6HTR - chains I and Y of the 28 polymer chains in the assembly; structure by X-ray diffraction, 2.60 A resolution.

[Chain I]
Molecule: Proteasome subunit beta type-3
Organism: Saccharomyces cerevisiae (strain ATCC 204508 / S288c)
Notes: EC 3.4.25.1
Reference sequence: P25451 (PSB3_YEAST); residues 0-204 here correspond to UniProt positions 1-205 (UniProt number = residue number + 1)
Amino-acid sequence (205 residues; each row starts with the number of its first residue; numbering starts at 0):
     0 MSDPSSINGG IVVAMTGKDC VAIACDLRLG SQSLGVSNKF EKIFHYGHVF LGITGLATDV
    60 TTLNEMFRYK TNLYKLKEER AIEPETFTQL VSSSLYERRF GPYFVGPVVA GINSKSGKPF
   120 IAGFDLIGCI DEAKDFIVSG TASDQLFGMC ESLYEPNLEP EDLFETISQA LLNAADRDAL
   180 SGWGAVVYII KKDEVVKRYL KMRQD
Unresolved in the structure: 0
Swiss-Prot annotation at these positions:
  - modified residue: Ser30 (Phosphoserine)
  - cross-link: Lys69 (Glycyl lysine isopeptide (Lys-Gly) (interchain with G-Cter in ubiquitin))
Ion coordination: Mg2+ site 1: Asp177, Ser180; Mg2+ site 2: Asp204 (shared with Ala165(Y), Asp168(Y) of chain Y)
Small-molecule neighbours: GQT ((2S)-N-[(2S)-1-[[(2S)-1-[4-(aminomethyl)phenyl]-4-methylsulfonyl-butan-2-yl]amino]-3-oxidanyl-1-oxidanylidene-propan-2-yl]-2-[[(2S)-2-azido-3-phenyl-propanoyl]amino]-4-methyl-pentanamide): Arg98, Asp124, Leu125, Ile126, Cys128, Asp130

[Chain Y]
Molecule: Proteasome subunit beta type-5
Organism: Saccharomyces cerevisiae (strain ATCC 204508 / S288c)
Notes: EC 3.4.25.1
Reference sequence: P30656 (PSB5_YEAST); residues 1-212 here correspond to UniProt positions 76-287 (UniProt number = residue number + 75)
Amino-acid sequence (212 residues; each row starts with the number of its first residue):
     1 TTTLAFRFQG GIIVAVDSRA TAGNWVASQT VKKVIEINPF LLGTMAGGAA DCQFWETWLG
    61 SQCRLHELRE KERISVAAAS KILSNLVYQY KGAGLSMGTM ICGYTRKEGP TIYYVDSDGT
   121 RLKGDIFCVG SGQTFAYGVL DSNYKWDLSV EDALYLGKRS ILAAAHRDAY SGGSVNLYHV
   181 TEDGWIYHGN HDVGELFWKV KEEEGSFNNV IG
Glycans and other covalent adducts: compound GQT linked to Thr1
Ion coordination: Mg2+: Ala165, Asp168 (shared with Asp204(I) of chain I)
Small-molecule neighbours: GQT ((2S)-N-[(2S)-1-[[(2S)-1-[4-(aminomethyl)phenyl]-4-methylsulfonyl-butan-2-yl]amino]-3-oxidanyl-1-oxidanylidene-propan-2-yl]-2-[[(2S)-2-azido-3-phenyl-propanoyl]amino]-4-methyl-pentanamide): Arg19, Ala20, Thr21, Ala22, Ala27, Val31, Lys32, Lys33, Met45, Ala46, Gly47, Gly48, Ala49, Gln53, Gly130, Ser131, Tyr170

[Interface between chain I and chain Y]
Contacting residue pairs (48; chain I residue first):
  Leu26(I) - Ile211(Y)  hydrophobic
  Arg27(I) - Ala169(Y)
  Ser32(I) - Arg167(Y)
  Ser32(I) - Asp168(Y)
  Ser32(I) - Ala169(Y)  hydrogen bond (backbone-backbone)
  Ser32(I) - Tyr170(Y)
  Leu33(I) - Phe135(Y)  hydrophobic
  Leu33(I) - Arg167(Y)
  Gly34(I) - Arg167(Y)  hydrogen bond (backbone-side chain)
  Val35(I) - Arg167(Y)  hydrogen bond (backbone-side chain)
  Asn37(I) - His166(Y)
  Asn37(I) - Asn209(Y)  hydrogen bond (side chain-backbone)
  Asn37(I) - Ile211(Y)
  Lys38(I) - Asn209(Y)  hydrogen bond (side chain-backbone)
  Lys38(I) - Ile211(Y)
  Gln144(I) - Trp25(Y)
  Asp175(I) - Val26(Y)
  Asp175(I) - Gln29(Y)
  Arg176(I) - Trp25(Y)
  Arg176(I) - Val26(Y)  hydrogen bond (side chain-backbone)
  Arg176(I) - Ala27(Y)  hydrogen bond (side chain-backbone)
  Arg176(I) - Ser28(Y)
  Asp177(I) - Asn24(Y)
  Asp177(I) - Val26(Y)
  Ala178(I) - Asn24(Y)  hydrogen bond (backbone-backbone)
  Ala178(I) - Val26(Y)
  Ala178(I) - Ala169(Y)
  Ala178(I) - Tyr170(Y)  hydrophobic
  Leu179(I) - Asn24(Y)
  Trp182(I) - His166(Y)  hydrogen bond (side chain-backbone)
  Trp182(I) - Arg167(Y)
  Lys200(I) - Trp198(Y)
  Met201(I) - Trp198(Y)
  Arg202(I) - Gln29(Y)
  Arg202(I) - Gly173(Y)  hydrogen bond (side chain-backbone)
  Arg202(I) - Asp192(Y)  salt bridge
  Arg202(I) - Gly194(Y)
  Gln203(I) - His166(Y)  hydrogen bond (backbone-side chain)
  Gln203(I) - Phe197(Y)
  Gln203(I) - Trp198(Y)
  Gln203(I) - Val210(Y)
  Asp204(I) - Arg19(Y)  salt bridge
  Asp204(I) - Gln29(Y)
  Asp204(I) - Ala165(Y)
  Asp204(I) - Ser171(Y)
  Asp204(I) - Gly172(Y)
  Asp204(I) - Gly173(Y)  hydrogen bond (side chain-backbone)
  Asp204(I) - Val193(Y)
Also at the interface, not in a pair above, chain I (23 interface residues in all): Ser5, Gln31, Tyr198
Also at the interface, not in a pair above, chain Y (26 interface residues in all): Thr21

[In short]
23 residues of chain I and 26 residues of chain Y are in contact, with 12 hydrogen bonds and 2 salt bridges.
Polar contacts include Arg202(I)-Asp192(Y), Asp204(I)-Arg19(Y) and Gly34(I)-Arg167(Y). Ligands of chain I:
compound GQT. Compound GQT is covalently linked to Thr1(Y).
Chain I is Proteasome subunit beta type-3 and chain Y is Proteasome subunit beta type-5, both from
Saccharomyces cerevisiae (strain ATCC 204508 / S288c); the structure, Yeast 20S proteasome with human beta2c
(S171G) in complex with 13, was determined by X-ray diffraction together with 6HTB, 6HTC, 6HTD, 6HTP, 6HUB,
6HUC and 30 further entries from the same study.
